PDB entry 4NI9 | X-ray diffraction, 2.55 A resolution | chains B and A of the 4 polymer chains in the assembly

Chain B:
Molecule: SOMAmer SL1025
Sequence (32 nucleotides; numbered 1 to 32; the number before each row is that of its first residue):
     1 GGCAGGXXXG GXAXXXACXC GXXAAGXCGX GG
Modified / non-standard residues: OMC (o2'-methylycytidine-5'-monophosphate) at position 3, OMG (o2'-methylguanosine-5'-monophosphate) at position 6, DUZ (5-(benzylcarbamoyl)-2'-deoxyuridine 5'-(dihydrogen phosphate)) at position 7, DUZ (5-(benzylcarbamoyl)-2'-deoxyuridine 5'-(dihydrogen phosphate)) at position 8, UPE (2'-deoxy-5-[(2-phenylethyl)carbamoyl]uridine 5'-(dihydrogen phosphate)) at position 9, 2JU (2'-deoxy-5-[(naphthalen-1-ylmethyl)carbamoyl]uridine 5'-(dihydrogen phosphate)) at position 12, DUZ (5-(benzylcarbamoyl)-2'-deoxyuridine 5'-(dihydrogen phosphate)) at position 14, DUZ (5-(benzylcarbamoyl)-2'-deoxyuridine 5'-(dihydrogen phosphate)) at position 15, A2M (2'-O-methyladenosine 5'-(dihydrogen phosphate)) at position 16, A2M (2'-O-methyladenosine 5'-(dihydrogen phosphate)) at position 19, OMC (o2'-methylycytidine-5'-monophosphate) at position 20, DUZ (5-(benzylcarbamoyl)-2'-deoxyuridine 5'-(dihydrogen phosphate)) at position 22, DUZ (5-(benzylcarbamoyl)-2'-deoxyuridine 5'-(dihydrogen phosphate)) at position 23, DUZ (5-(benzylcarbamoyl)-2'-deoxyuridine 5'-(dihydrogen phosphate)) at position 27, OMC (o2'-methylycytidine-5'-monophosphate) at position 28, DUZ (5-(benzylcarbamoyl)-2'-deoxyuridine 5'-(dihydrogen phosphate)) at position 30
Bound ions: Na+ site 1: DG1, OMG_6, UPE_9, DG10, DG32; Na+ site 2: DG2, DG5, DG10, DG11, DG31

Chain A:
Protein: Interleukin-6
Source organism: Homo sapiens
Reference sequence: P05231 (IL6_HUMAN); residues 0-184 here correspond to UniProt positions 28-212 (UniProt number = residue number + 28)
Sequence (186 residues; row label = number of the first residue in the row; numbers below 1 keep their minus sign (Met-1 is residue -1)):
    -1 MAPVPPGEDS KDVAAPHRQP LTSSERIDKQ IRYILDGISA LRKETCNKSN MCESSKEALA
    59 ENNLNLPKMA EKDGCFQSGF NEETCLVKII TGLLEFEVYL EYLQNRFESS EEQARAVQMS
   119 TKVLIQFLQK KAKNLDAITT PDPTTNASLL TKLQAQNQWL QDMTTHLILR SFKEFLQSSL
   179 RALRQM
Not modelled in the structure: -1 to 13, 44-60, 131-140
Differences from the reference sequence: initiating methionine (-1)
Disulfide bonds: Cys73-Cys83
UniProt features mapped onto this chain:
  - modified residue: Ser53 (Phosphoserine)
  - glycosylation: Asn45 (N-linked (GlcNAc...) asparagine)
Reported in the primary citation:
  - binding site for SOMAmer SL1025 (chain B): Arg16, Leu19, Arg24, Lys27, Arg30, Tyr31, Leu33, Asp34, Met117, Phe125, Gln175, Leu178
  - binding site for SOMAmer SL1025: Arg179

How chain B and chain A interact:
Contacting residue pairs - 36 pairs, chain B then chain A:
  OMC_3(B) - Pro14(A)  base contact
  DG5(B) - Arg24(A)  hydrogen bond to the phosphate
  OMG_6(B) - Arg24(A)  salt bridge to the phosphate
  OMG_6(B) - Lys128(A)  salt bridge to the phosphate
  DUZ_7(B) - Leu19(A)  base contact
  DUZ_7(B) - Arg24(A)  base contact
  DUZ_7(B) - Lys27(A)  base contact
  DUZ_7(B) - Val121(A)  sugar contact
  DUZ_7(B) - Gln124(A)  phosphate contact
  DUZ_7(B) - Phe125(A)  sugar contact
  DUZ_7(B) - Lys128(A)  salt bridge to the phosphate
  DUZ_8(B) - Gln28(A)  base contact
  2JU_12(B) - Lys27(A)  phosphate contact
  2JU_12(B) - Gln28(A)  base contact
  2JU_12(B) - Tyr31(A)  base contact
  2JU_12(B) - Ala114(A)  base contact
  2JU_12(B) - Met117(A)  base contact
  2JU_12(B) - Ser118(A)  base contact
  2JU_12(B) - Val121(A)  base contact
  DA13(B) - Lys27(A)  salt bridge to the phosphate
  DUZ_14(B) - Lys27(A)  phosphate contact
  DUZ_14(B) - Arg30(A)  salt bridge to the phosphate
  DUZ_14(B) - Tyr31(A)  base contact
  DUZ_14(B) - Asp34(A)  base contact
  DUZ_15(B) - Arg30(A)  base contact
  DUZ_15(B) - Arg182(A)  base contact
  DG21(B) - Arg179(A)  base contact
  DUZ_22(B) - Leu33(A)  base contact
  DUZ_22(B) - Lys171(A)  salt bridge to the phosphate
  DUZ_22(B) - Gln175(A)  base contact
  DUZ_22(B) - Leu178(A)  base contact
  DUZ_22(B) - Arg179(A)  base contact
  DUZ_23(B) - Arg30(A)  base contact
  DUZ_23(B) - Leu33(A)  base contact
  DG29(B) - Arg16(A)  salt bridge to the phosphate
  DUZ_30(B) - Arg16(A)  base contact
Other interface residues (no listed pair), chain B (15 interface residues in all): DA4
Other interface residues (no listed pair), chain A (24 interface residues in all): Pro18, Arg113
Interface features reported in the paper:
  - specific contacts: Arg16(A)-DG29(B) (hydrogen bond), Arg24(A)-OMG_6(B), Lys27(A)-DA13(B)
  - interface residues, chain A: Arg16(A), Arg24(A), Lys27(A), Arg30(A), Tyr31(A), Leu33(A), Asp34(A), Met117(A), Phe125(A), Gln175(A), Leu178(A), Arg179(A)

In short:
The interface between chain B and chain A involves 15 residues on one side and 24 on the other, with 1
hydrogen bond and 7 salt bridges. Polar pairs include DG5(B)-Arg24(A), OMG_6(B)-Arg24(A) and
OMG_6(B)-Lys128(A). The authors report a hydrogen bond between Arg16(A) and DG29(B); contacts between Arg24(A)
and OMG_6(B) and Lys27(A) and DA13(B). From the paper: a binding site for SOMAmer SL1025 (chain B) at
Arg16(A), Leu19(A) and Arg24(A) among others; a binding site for SOMAmer SL1025 at Arg179(A).
Here chain B is SOMAmer SL1025 and chain A is Interleukin-6 (Homo sapiens). Entry 4NI9 (Crystal structure of
human interleukin 6 in complex with a modified nucleotide aptamer (SOMAMER SL1025), FORM ...) was determined
by X-ray diffraction (same publication as 4NI7).
